4CAD - chains A and C of the 3 polymer chains in the assembly; structure by X-ray diffraction, 2.50 A resolution.

== Chain A ==
Molecule: Antibody fab fragment light chain
Organism: Mus musculus
Notes: antibody fragment or engineered binder
Chain sequence (214 residues; row label = number of the first residue in the row):
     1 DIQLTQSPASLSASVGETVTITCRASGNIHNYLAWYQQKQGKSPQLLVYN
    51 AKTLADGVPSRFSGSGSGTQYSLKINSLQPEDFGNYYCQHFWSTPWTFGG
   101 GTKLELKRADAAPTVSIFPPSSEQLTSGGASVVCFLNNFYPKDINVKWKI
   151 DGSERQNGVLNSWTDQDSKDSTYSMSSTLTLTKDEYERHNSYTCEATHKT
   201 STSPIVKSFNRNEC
Unresolved in the structure: 1, 213-214
Cystine bridges: Cys23-Cys88, Cys134-Cys194

== Chain C ==
Molecule: Ras and a-factor converting enzyme 1, RCE1
Organism: Methanococcus maripaludis
UniProt: Q6LZY8 (Q6LZY8_METMP); numbering as in UniProt (aligned over 1-271)
Chain sequence (271 residues; each row starts with the number of its first residue):
     1 MISSYKYNPKLYFLSTFVVTYILWFTGAYLSFSSTYSGIYMLIMLPGLMA
    51 PFIISTILIAKSKNNDLKKDFINRLFNLKLINLKTIPVVFLLMPAVILLS
   101 ILLSIPFGGSISQFQFSGGFSFSTDFVPVLFLLLLAATFEELGWRGYAFD
   151 SLQSRYSLFKASILFGIFWSLWHFPLIFVNNSYQYEIFNQSIWYGLNFFL
   201 SILPMGIIITWMCLKNRKSIILAIIFHFLINLNQELLAITQDTKIIETGV
   251 LFLVAAAIILYDKKMFFEKLG
Unresolved in the structure: 1-7, 62-67, 120-124, 270-271
Swiss-Prot annotation at these positions:
  - active site (Proton donor/acceptor): Glu140, His173
  - site (Transition state stabilizer): His227, Asn231
  - mutagenesis: Leu45 (L45W: Decreased enzymatic activity to about 25 percent relative to wild-type), Leu132 (L132W: Decreased enzymatic activity to about 20 percent relative to wild-type), Glu140 (E140A/Q: Nearly loss of enzymatic activity), Glu141 (E141A: Decreased enzymatic activity to about 15 percent relative to wild-type), His173 (H173A: Strongly decreased enzymatic activity), His227 (H227A: Decreased enzymatic activity to about 20 percent relative to wild-type), Asn231 (N231A: Nearly loss of enzymatic activity; N231D: Decreased enzymatic activity to 40 percent relative to wild-type ...)
What the authors report for this chain:
  - catalytic residues: Glu140, His173, His227, Asn231
  - contacts within the chain: Glu140-Trp144, Arg145-Thr210, Glu141-Arg145, Glu140-Trp169
  - mutagenesis - E140A, H173A, N231A: abolished catalytic activity
  - mutagenesis - L45W, L132W, H227A, N231D: decreased catalytic activity
  - mutagenesis - N231D: abolished catalytic activity on higher pH

== Interface between chain A and chain C ==
Residue-residue contacts - 9 pairs, chain A then chain C:
  Asn28(A) with Ser37(C); Gly38(C)
  His30(A) with Ser37(C), hydrogen bond; Tyr40(C)
  Tyr32(A) with Asn181(C)
  Trp92(A) with Ser31(C); Tyr40(C), hydrophobic; Asn180(C), hydrogen bond (backbone-side chain); Asn181(C)
Interface residues without a listed pair, chain A (8 interface residues in all): Ile2, Gly27, Phe91, Ser93
Interface residues without a listed pair, chain C (7 interface residues in all): Ser34

== Overview ==
8 residues of chain A and 7 residues of chain C are in contact; the contacts include 2 hydrogen bonds. Among
the polar pairs are His30(A)-Ser37(C) and Trp92(A)-Asn180(C). The paper reports catalytic residues Glu140(C),
His173(C) and His227(C) among others; L45W, L132W and H227A of chain C, among others, reduce catalytic
activity; 7 substitutions were tested in all.
Chain A is Antibody fab fragment light chain (Mus musculus) and chain C is Ras and a-factor converting enzyme
1, RCE1 (Methanococcus maripaludis); the structure, Mechanism of farnesylated CAAX protein processing by the
integral membrane protease Rce1, was determined by X-ray diffraction.
